PDB entry 4Q13 | X-ray diffraction, 2.24 A resolution | chains A and B of the 4 polymer chains in the assembly

[Chain A (and B)]
Protein: Estrogen receptor
Source organism: Homo sapiens
Notes: fragment: d538g; chain B of this document is another copy of the same molecule, construct and numbering; everything in this record applies to it too
UniProtKB: P03372 (ESR1_HUMAN); residues 299-554 here = UniProt positions 299-554
Chain sequence (261 residues; each row starts with the number of its first residue):
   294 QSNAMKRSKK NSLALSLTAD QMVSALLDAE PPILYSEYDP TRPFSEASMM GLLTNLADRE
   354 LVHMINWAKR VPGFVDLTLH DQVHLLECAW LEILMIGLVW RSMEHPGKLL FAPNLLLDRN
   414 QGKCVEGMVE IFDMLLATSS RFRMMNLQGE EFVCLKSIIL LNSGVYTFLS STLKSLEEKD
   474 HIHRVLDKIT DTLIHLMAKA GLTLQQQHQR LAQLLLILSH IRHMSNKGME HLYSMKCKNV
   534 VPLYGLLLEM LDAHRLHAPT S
Disordered / not traced: 294-305, 337, 419, 461-472, 533-535, 549-554 (chain B: 294-305, 332-336, 461-471, 533, 549-554)
Differences from the reference sequence: expression tag (294-298); engineered mutation Gly538 (Asp in P03372)
What the authors report for this chain:
  - conformationally variable residues (side-chain flip): Tyr537
  - mutagenesis - Y537S (87 min): increased stability
  - mutagenesis - Y537S (13.6 +/- 2.0 nM), D538G (151 +/- 20 nM): increased binding to SRC3 NRD

[How chain A and chain B interact]
Residue-residue contacts (45; chain A residue first):
  Ala430(A) - Tyr459(B)
  Arg434(A) - His476(B)
  Ile451(A) - Leu509(B)  hydrophobic
  Asn455(A) - Leu509(B)  hydrogen bond (side chain-backbone)
  Asn455(A) - Ser512(B)  hydrogen bond
  Tyr459(A) - Ala430(B)
  Tyr459(A) - Leu509(B)  hydrogen bond (side chain-backbone)
  Tyr459(A) - Ile510(B)
  Tyr459(A) - His513(B)
  His476(A) - Arg434(B)
  Asp480(A) - Gln502(B)
  Asp480(A) - Gln506(B)  hydrogen bond
  Thr483(A) - His501(B)
  Thr483(A) - Ala505(B)
  Asp484(A) - Gln498(B)
  Asp484(A) - His501(B)  salt bridge
  Asp484(A) - Gln502(B)  hydrogen bond
  Ile487(A) - His501(B)
  Leu497(A) - Leu497(B)  hydrophobic
  Gln498(A) - Asp484(B)
  His501(A) - Thr483(B)
  His501(A) - Asp484(B)  salt bridge
  His501(A) - Ile487(B)
  His501(A) - Leu504(B)
  Gln502(A) - Asp480(B)
  Gln502(A) - Asp484(B)  hydrogen bond
  Leu504(A) - His501(B)
  Ala505(A) - Thr483(B)
  Ala505(A) - Leu508(B)  hydrophobic
  Gln506(A) - Asp480(B)  hydrogen bond
  Leu508(A) - Ala505(B)  hydrophobic
  Leu509(A) - Ile451(B)  hydrophobic
  Leu509(A) - Asn455(B)
  Leu509(A) - Tyr459(B)  hydrogen bond (backbone-side chain)
  Ile510(A) - Tyr459(B)
  Leu511(A) - Leu509(B)  hydrophobic
  Ser512(A) - Arg515(B)  hydrogen bond
  His513(A) - Tyr459(B)
  Arg515(A) - Ser512(B)
  Arg515(A) - His516(B)  hydrogen bond
  His516(A) - Arg515(B)  hydrogen bond
  His516(A) - Asn519(B)  hydrogen bond
  Asn519(A) - His516(B)  hydrogen bond
  Asn519(A) - Asn519(B)  hydrogen bond
  Glu523(A) - Glu523(B)
Interface residues without a listed pair, chain A (30 interface residues in all): Met427, Thr460, Lys520
Interface residues without a listed pair, chain B (29 interface residues in all): Thr460, Leu479, Leu511

[In short]
30 residues of chain A face 29 of chain B across their interface, with 14 hydrogen bonds and 2 salt bridges.
Among the polar pairs are Asp484(A)-His501(B), Asn455(A)-Leu509(B) and Asn455(A)-Ser512(B). From the paper:
Y537S and D538G of chain A increase binding to SRC3 NRD; conformational variability at Tyr537(A).
Both chains are Estrogen receptor (Homo sapiens). Entry 4Q13 (Apo Estrogen Receptor Alpha Ligand Binding
Domain D538G Mutant with a glucocorticoid receptor-interacting protein 1 NR ...) was determined by X-ray
diffraction (same publication as 4Q50 and 4PXM).
